8S35 - chains E and H of the 12 polymer chains in the assembly; structure by electron microscopy, 2.90 A resolution.

Chain E:
Protein: CRISPR type AFERR-associated protein Csf2
Organism: Klebsiella pneumoniae
Notes: engineered mutation(s): 6xHis-tag
Reference sequence: A0A333ESG5 (A0A333ESG5_KLEPN); residue numbers follow UniProt; this construct covers 1-343
Sequence (350 residues; numbered 1 to 350; the number before each row is that of its first residue):
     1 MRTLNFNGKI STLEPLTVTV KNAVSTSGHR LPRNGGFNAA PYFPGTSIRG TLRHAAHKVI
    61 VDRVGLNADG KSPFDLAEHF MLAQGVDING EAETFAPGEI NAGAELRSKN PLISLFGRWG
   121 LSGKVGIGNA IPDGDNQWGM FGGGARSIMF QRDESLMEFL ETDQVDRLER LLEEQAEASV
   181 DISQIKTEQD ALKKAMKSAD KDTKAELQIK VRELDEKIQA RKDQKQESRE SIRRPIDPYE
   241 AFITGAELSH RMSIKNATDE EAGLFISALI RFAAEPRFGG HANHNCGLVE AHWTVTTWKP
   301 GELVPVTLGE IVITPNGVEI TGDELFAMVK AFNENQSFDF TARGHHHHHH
Not modelled in the structure: 91-95, 145-234, 346-350
Differences from the reference sequence: expression tag (344-350)

Chain H:
Molecule: crRNA
Organism: Klebsiella pneumoniae
Sequence (61 nucleotides; numbered -6 to 54; the number before each row is that of its first residue; numbers below 1 keep their minus sign (U-6 is residue -6)):
    -6 UUAUCGGCGA GACCGGGAUG CACCUCCCGA AGGGUCUCGG UGUUUCCCCU GCGUGCGGGG
    54 G
Not modelled in the structure: 31-54

Interface between chain E and chain H:
Residue-residue contacts (38; chain E residue first):
  Val18(E) - G26(H)  phosphate contact
  Thr19(E) - G25(H)  base contact
  Thr19(E) - G26(H)  hydrogen bond to the phosphate
  Lys21(E) - G25(H)  hydrogen bond to the base
  Thr46(E) - A24(H)  phosphate contact
  Thr46(E) - G25(H)  hydrogen bond to the phosphate
  Ser47(E) - A24(H)  phosphate contact
  Ser47(E) - G25(H)  hydrogen bond to the phosphate
  Arg49(E) - A23(H)  salt bridge to the phosphate
  Gly50(E) - A24(H)  sugar contact
  Thr51(E) - A24(H)  base contact
  Arg53(E) - G22(H)  hydrogen bond to the phosphate
  Arg53(E) - A23(H)  salt bridge to the phosphate
  His54(E) - A24(H)  stacking on the base
  Gln84(E) - G22(H)  hydrogen bond to the sugar
  Gln84(E) - A23(H)  phosphate contact
  Gln84(E) - A24(H)  phosphate contact
  Gly117(E) - G22(H)  sugar contact
  Arg118(E) - C21(H)  phosphate contact
  Arg118(E) - G22(H)  hydrogen bond to the phosphate
  Trp119(E) - C21(H)  base contact
  Trp119(E) - G22(H)  base contact
  Gly120(E) - C21(H)  hydrogen bond to the sugar
  Leu121(E) - C21(H)  hydrogen bond to the sugar
  Leu121(E) - G22(H)  phosphate contact
  Ser122(E) - C21(H)  phosphate contact
  Ser122(E) - G22(H)  phosphate contact
  Gly123(E) - G22(H)  hydrogen bond to the phosphate
  Ile236(E) - C29(H)  base contact
  Gly279(E) - G26(H)  phosphate contact
  Gly280(E) - G26(H)  hydrogen bond to the phosphate
  Gly280(E) - G27(H)  phosphate contact
  His281(E) - G26(H)  phosphate contact
  His281(E) - G27(H)  hydrogen bond to the phosphate
  Ala282(E) - G27(H)  hydrogen bond to the phosphate
  Asn283(E) - G27(H)  hydrogen bond to the sugar
  Asn283(E) - U28(H)  hydrogen bond to the phosphate
  Asn283(E) - C29(H)  phosphate contact
Also at the interface, not in a pair above, chain E (28 interface residues in all): Thr17, Ala83, Phe116, His284

In short:
28 residues of chain E and 9 residues of chain H are in contact; the contacts include 15 hydrogen bonds, 2
salt bridges and 1 aromatic stacking contact. Polar contacts include Lys21(E)-G25(H), Gln84(E)-G22(H) and
Gly120(E)-C21(H).
Chain E is CRISPR type AFERR-associated protein Csf2 and chain H is crRNA, both from Klebsiella pneumoniae;
the structure, DNA-bound Type IV-A3 CRISPR effector in complex with DinG helicase from K. pneumoniae (state
I), was determined by electron microscopy together with 8RC2, 8RC3, 8RFJ, 8S36 and 8S37 from the same study.
